Entry 7BU2 (X-ray diffraction, 1.55 A resolution); this record covers chains A and B.

# Chain A (and B)
Name: Alcohol dehydrogenase
Organism: Escherichia coli
Notes: EC 1.1.1.2; chain B of this document is another copy of the same molecule, construct and numbering; everything in this record applies to it too
UniProt: A0A024L8S1 (A0A024L8S1_ECOLX); residues 1-339 here = UniProt positions 1-339
Sequence (347 residues; numbered 1 to 347; the number before each row is that of its first residue):
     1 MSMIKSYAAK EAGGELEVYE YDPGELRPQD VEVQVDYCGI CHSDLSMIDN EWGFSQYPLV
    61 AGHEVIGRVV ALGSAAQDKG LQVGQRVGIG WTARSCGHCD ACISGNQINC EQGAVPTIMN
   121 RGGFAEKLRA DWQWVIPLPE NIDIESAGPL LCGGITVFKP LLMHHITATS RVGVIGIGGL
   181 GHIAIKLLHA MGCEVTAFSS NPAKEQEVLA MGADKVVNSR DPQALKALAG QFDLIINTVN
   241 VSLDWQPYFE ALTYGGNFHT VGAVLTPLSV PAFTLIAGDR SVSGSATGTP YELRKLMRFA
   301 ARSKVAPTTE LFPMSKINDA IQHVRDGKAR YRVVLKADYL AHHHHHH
Not modelled in the structure: 1, 339-347 (chain B: 1-2, 342-347)
Sequence notes: expression tag (340-347)
Bound ions: Zn2+ site 1: Cys41, His63, Glu64, Cys152; Zn2+ site 2: Cys96, Cys99, Cys102, Cys110
From the paper describing this entry:
  - Zn2+ coordination: Cys41, His63, Glu64, Cys152
  - self-association interface (contacts with another copy of this molecule): Leu268 to Val270, Arg280 to Gly284
  - specificity-determining residues: Phe273 (from molecular simulation)

# Interface between chain A and chain B
Residue-residue contacts (22):
  Asp143(A) with Lys316(B), salt bridge
  Glu145(A) with Lys316(B), salt bridge
  Lys204(A) with Asp143(B), salt bridge
  Gln206(A) with Thr308(B)
  Glu207(A) with Thr308(B); Thr309(B)
  Leu209(A) with Arg330(B)
  Ala210(A) with Glu310(B); Arg330(B)
  Thr308(A) with Leu311(B)
  Thr309(A) with Pro313(B)
  Glu310(A) with Lys336(B), salt bridge; Asp338(B)
  Leu311(A) with Ser315(B); Asp338(B), hydrogen bond (backbone-side chain); Tyr339(B), hydrogen bond (backbone-backbone)
  Pro313(A) with Tyr339(B)
  His323(A) with Lys336(B)
  Arg330(A) with Glu145(B), salt bridge; Leu311(B); Lys336(B)
  Lys336(A) with Tyr339(B)
Other interface residues (no listed pair), chain A (18 interface residues in all): Phe312, Lys328, Asp338
Other interface residues (no listed pair), chain B (17 interface residues in all): Tyr37, Glu207, Asp319, Ala337

# Overview
Chain A and chain B form an interface of 18 and 17 residues respectively; the contacts include 2 hydrogen
bonds and 5 salt bridges. Among the polar pairs are Asp143(A)-Lys316(B), Glu145(A)-Lys316(B) and
Lys204(A)-Asp143(B). The paper reports Zn2+ coordination by Cys41(A), His63(A) and Glu64(A) among others; the
specificity determinant Phe273(A).
Both chains are Alcohol dehydrogenase (Escherichia coli). Entry 7BU2 (Structure of alcohol dehydrogenase YjgB
from Escherichia coli) was determined by X-ray diffraction together with 7BU3 from the same study.
